8FAY - chains A and B of the 3 polymer chains in the assembly; structure by X-ray diffraction, 1.91 A resolution.

== Chain A ==
Molecule: Adenine DNA glycosylase
Organism: Homo sapiens
Notes: EC 3.2.2.31
UniProt: Q9UIF7 (MUTYH_HUMAN), isoform Q9UIF7-6; residues 67-519 here correspond to UniProt positions 39-491 (UniProt number = residue number - 28)
Sequence (459 residues; row label = number of the first residue in the row):
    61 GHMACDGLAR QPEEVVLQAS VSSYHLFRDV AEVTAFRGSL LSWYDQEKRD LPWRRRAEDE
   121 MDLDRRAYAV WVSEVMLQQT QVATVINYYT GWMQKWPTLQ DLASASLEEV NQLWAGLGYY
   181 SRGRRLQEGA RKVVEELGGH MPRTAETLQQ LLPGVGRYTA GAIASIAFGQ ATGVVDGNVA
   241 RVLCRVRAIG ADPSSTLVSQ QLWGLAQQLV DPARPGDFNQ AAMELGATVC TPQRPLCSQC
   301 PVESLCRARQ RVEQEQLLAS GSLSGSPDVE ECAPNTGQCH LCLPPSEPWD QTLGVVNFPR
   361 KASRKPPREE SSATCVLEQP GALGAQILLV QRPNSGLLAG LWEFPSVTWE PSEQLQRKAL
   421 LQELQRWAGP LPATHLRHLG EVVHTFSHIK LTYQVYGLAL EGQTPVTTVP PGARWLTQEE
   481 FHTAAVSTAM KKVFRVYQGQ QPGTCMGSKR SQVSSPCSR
Unresolved in the structure: 61-85, 324-347, 463-467, 508-519
Differences from the reference sequence: expression tag (61-66)
Metal / ion sites: 4Fe-4S cluster Fe: Cys290, Cys297, Cys300, Cys306
Small-molecule neighbours: 4Fe-4S cluster (SF4): Arg245, Val246, Val289, Cys290, Pro295, Leu296, Cys297, Cys300, Val302, Glu303, Cys306, Arg309, Val355
Reported in the primary citation:
  - 4Fe-4S cluster coordination: Cys290, Cys306
  - contacts within the chain: Asp236-Asn238 (hydrogen bond), Asn238-Arg241 (hydrogen bond), Arg241-Cys290 (hydrogen bond)
  - binding site for the 11-nt DNA strand: Asn238, Arg241
  - catalytic residues: Glu134, Asp236 (citing earlier work)
  - catalytic residues: Tyr218
  - binding site for the 11-nt DNA strand (chain B): Ser447
  - conformationally variable residues (order/disorder transition): Ser324 to Glu347
  - disease-associated variants - R241Q: abolished catalytic activity on OG:THF-DNA duplex
  - disease-associated variants - W103C, N238S, R241W, R245C, C290W, P295L, C306W: abolished catalytic activity
  - disease-associated variants - N238S (4-fold): decreased binding to product and substrate analog duplex
  - disease-associated variants - R241Q (45- and 20-fold): decreased binding to product
  - disease-associated variants - R241Q (20-fold): decreased binding to substrate analog
  - disease-associated variants - N238S, R241Q: unchanged stability
  - disease-associated variants - N238S, R241Q, V246F, R309C: unchanged binding to 4Fe-4S cluster
  - disease-associated variants - R241W: abolished binding to DNA
  - disease-associated variants - W103C, W103R, R241W, R245C, R245H, C290W, P295L, C306W: abolished binding to 4Fe-4S cluster
  - disease-associated variants - V246F, R309C: unchanged catalytic activity
  - disease-associated variants - R309C (8-fold): decreased binding to fA:OG duplex
  - disease-associated variants - V246F: unchanged binding to substrate
  - disease-associated variants - W103C, W103R: decreased stability
  - disease-associated variants - R241Q, R245H: decreased catalytic activity

== Chain B ==
Molecule: 11-nt DNA strand
Sequence (11 nucleotides; row label = number of the first residue in the row):
     1 AAGACGTGGA C
Modified residues: 8OG (8-oxo-2'-deoxy-guanosine-5'-monophosphate) at position 6

== Interface between chain A and chain B ==
Residue-residue contacts (33):
  Gln139(A) with 8OG_6(B), hydrogen bond to the base
  Thr140(A) with 8OG_6(B), hydrogen bond to the base
  Gln141(A) with DG8(B), base contact; DG9(B), sugar contact
  Thr144(A) with DG9(B), sugar contact
  Gly176(A) with DT7(B), sugar contact
  Leu177(A) with 8OG_6(B), hydrogen bond to the base
  Gly178(A) with 8OG_6(B), sugar contact; DT7(B), sugar contact
  Tyr179(A) with DC5(B), hydrogen bond to the base; 8OG_6(B), stacking on the base
  Tyr180(A) with 8OG_6(B), hydrogen bond to the phosphate; DT7(B), hydrogen bond to the phosphate
  Arg182(A) with 8OG_6(B), base contact
  Lys365(A) with DG3(B), salt bridge to the phosphate
  Arg368(A) with DA4(B), salt bridge to the phosphate
  Gly396(A) with DC5(B), phosphate contact
  Leu397(A) with DC5(B), hydrogen bond to the phosphate; 8OG_6(B), phosphate contact
  Leu398(A) with 8OG_6(B), hydrogen bond to the phosphate
  His444(A) with DT7(B), salt bridge to the phosphate
  Thr445(A) with DT7(B), base contact
  Phe446(A) with 8OG_6(B), base contact; DT7(B), base contact
  Ser447(A) with DC5(B), base contact; 8OG_6(B), hydrogen bond to the base; DT7(B), base contact
  His448(A) with DA4(B), sugar contact; DC5(B), salt bridge to the phosphate
  Ser487(A) with DT7(B), phosphate contact
  Thr488(A) with DT7(B), hydrogen bond to the phosphate; DG8(B), phosphate contact
  Ala489(A) with DT7(B), phosphate contact
Interface residues without a listed pair, chain A (24 interface residues in all): Ser181

== Summary ==
24 residues of chain A face 7 of chain B across their interface; the contacts include 10 hydrogen bonds, 4
salt bridges and 1 aromatic stacking contact. Polar pairs include Gln139(A)-8OG_6(B), Thr140(A)-8OG_6(B) and
Leu177(A)-8OG_6(B). The paper reports catalytic residues Glu134(A), Asp236(A) and Tyr218(A); W103C, W103R and
R241W of chain A, among others, abolish binding to 4Fe-4S cluster; 12 substitutions were tested in all.
Here chain A is Adenine DNA glycosylase (Homo sapiens) and chain B is an 11-nt DNA strand. Entry 8FAY (Human
MUTYH adenine glycosylase bound to DNA containing a transition state analog (1N) paired with d(8-oxo-G)) was
determined by X-ray diffraction (same publication as 9BS2).
